Entry 3CC7 (X-ray diffraction, 2.70 A resolution); this record covers chains R and 0 of the 31 polymer chains in the assembly.

# Chain R
Protein: 50S ribosomal protein L22P
From: Haloarcula marismortui
UniProtKB: P10970 (RL22_HALMA); residues 0-154 here correspond to UniProt positions 1-155 (UniProt number = residue number + 1)
Amino-acid sequence (155 residues; each row starts with the number of its first residue; numbering starts at 0):
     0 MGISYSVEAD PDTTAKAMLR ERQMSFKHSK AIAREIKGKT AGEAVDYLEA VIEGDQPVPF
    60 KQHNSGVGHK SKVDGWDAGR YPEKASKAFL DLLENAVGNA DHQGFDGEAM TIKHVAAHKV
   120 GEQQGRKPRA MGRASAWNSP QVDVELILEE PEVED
Disordered / not traced: 0, 151-154
Metal / ion sites: Sr2+ near Gln-61 (its only coordinating residue here); Na+ site 1 near Asn-63 (its only coordinating residue here); Mg2+: Gly-65 (shared with C2048(0), A2089(0) of chain 0); Na+ site 2: Ser-70, Val-72; Na+ site 3: Val-72, Trp-75 (shared with U2659(0), G2660(0) of chain 0)

# Chain 0
Molecule: 23S ribosomal RNA
From: Haloarcula marismortui
Notes: engineered mutation(s): G2099A, C2487U
Sequence (2923 nucleotides; numbered 1 to 2923; the number before each row is that of its first residue):
     1 GUUGGCUACU AUGCCAGCUG GUGGAUUGCU CGGCUCAGGC GCUGAUGAAG GACGUGCCAA
    61 GCUGCGAUAA GCUGUGGGGA GCCGCACGGA GGCGAAGAAC CACAGAUUUC CGAAUGAGAA
   121 UCUCUCUAAC AAUUGCUUCG CGCAAUGAGG AACCCCGAGA ACUGAAACAU CUCAGUAUCG
   181 GGAGGAACAG AAAACGCAAC GUGAUGUCGU UAGUAACCGC GAGUGAACGC GAUACAGCCC
   241 AAACCGAAGC CCUCACGGGC AAUGUGGUGU CAGGGCUACC UCUCAUCAGC CGACCGUCUU
   301 CACGAAGUCU CUUGGAAUAG AGCGUGAUAC AGGGUGACAA CCCCGUACUG AAGACCAGUA
   361 CGCUGUGCGG UAGUGCCAGA GUAGCGGGGG UUGGAUAUCC CUCGCGAAUA ACGCAGGCAU
   421 CGACUGCGAA GGCUAAACAC AACCUGAGAC CGAUAGUGAA CAAGUAGUGU GAACGAACGC
   481 UGCAAAGUAC CCUCAGAAGG GAGGCGAAAU AGAGCAUGAA AUCAGUUGGC GAUCGAGCGA
   541 CAGGGCAUAC AAGGUCCCUU GACGAAUGAC CGAGACGCGA GUCUCCAGUA AGACUCACGG
   601 GAAGCCGAUG UUCUGUCGUA CGUUUUGAAA AACGAGCCAG GGAGUGUGUC UGUAUGGCAA
   661 GUCUAACCGG AGUAUCCGGG GAGGCACAGG GAAACCGACA UGGCCGCAGG GCUUUGCCCG
   721 AGGGCCGCCG UCUUCAAGGG CGGGGAGCCA UGUGGACACG ACCCGAAUCC GGACGAUCUA
   781 CGCAUGGACA AGAUGAAGCG UGCCGAAAGG CACGUGGAAG UCUGUUAGAG UUGGUGUCCU
   841 ACAAUACCCU CUCGUGAUCU AUGUGUAGGG GUGAAAGGCC CAUCGAGUCC GGCAACAGCU
   901 GGUUCCAAUC GAAACAUGUC GAAGCAUGAC CUCCGCCGAG GUAGUCUGUG AGGUAGAGCG
   961 ACCGAUUGGU GUGUCCGCCU CCGAGAGGAG UCGGCACACC UGUCAAACUC CAAACUUACA
  1021 GACGCUGUUU GACGCGGGGA UUCCGGUGCG CGGGGUAAGC CUGUGUACCA GGAGGGGAAC
  1081 AACCCAGAGA UAGGUUAAGG UCCCCAAGUG UGGAUUAAGU GUAAUCCUCU GAAGGUGGUC
  1141 UCGAGCCCUA GACAGCCGGG AGGUGAGCUU AGAAGCAGCU ACCCUCUAAG AAAAGCGUAA
  1201 CAGCUUACCG GCCGAGGUUU GAGGCGCCCA AAAUGAUCGG GACUCAAAUC CACCACCGAG
  1261 ACCUGUCCGU ACCACUCAUA CUGGUAAUCG AGUAGAUUGG CGCUCUAAUU GGAUGGAAGC
  1321 AGGGGCGAGA GCUCCUGUGG ACCGAUUAGU GACGAAAAUC CUGGCCAUAG UAGCAGCGAU
  1381 AGUCGGGUGA GAACCCCGAC GGCCUAAUGG AUAAGGGUUC CUCAGCACUG CUGAUCAGCU
  1441 GAGGGUUAGC CGGUCCUAAG UCUCACCGCA ACUCGACUGA GACGAAAUGG GAAACAGGUU
  1501 AAUAUUCCUG UGCCAUCAUG CAGUGAAAGU UGACGCCCUG GGGUCGAUCA CGCCGGGCAU
  1561 UCGCCCGGUC GAACCGUCCA ACUCCGUGGA AGCCGUAAUG GCAGGAAGCG GACGAACGGC
  1621 GGCAUAGGGA AACGUGAUUC AACCUGGGGC CCAUGAAAAG ACGAGCAUGA UGUCCGUACC
  1681 GAGAACCGAC ACAGGUGUCC AUGGCGGCGA AAGCCAAGGC CUGUCGGGAG CAACCAACGU
  1741 UAGGGAAUUC GGCAAGUUAG UCCCGUACCU UCGGAAGAAG GGAUGCCUGC UCCGGAACGG
  1801 AGCAGGUCGC AGUGACUCGG AAGCUCGGAC UGUCUAGUAA CAACAUAGGU GACCGCAAAU
  1861 CCGCAAGGAC UCGUACGGUC ACUGAAUCCU GCCCAGUGCA GGUAUCUGAA CACCUCGUAC
  1921 AAGAGGACGA AGGACCUGUC AACGGCGGGG GUAACUAUGA CCCUCUUAAG GUAGCGUAGU
  1981 ACCUUGCCGC AUCAGUAGCG GCUUGCAUGA AUGGAUUAAC CAGAGCUUCA CUGUCCCAAC
  2041 GUUGGGCCCG GUGAACUGUA CAUUCCAGUG CGGAGUCUGG AGACACCCAG GGGGAAGCAA
  2101 AGACCCUAUG GAGCUUUACU GCAGGCUGUC GCUGAGACGU GGUCGCCGAU GUGCAGCAUA
  2161 GGUAGGAGUC GUUACAGAGG UACCCGCGCU AGCGGGCCAC CCAGACAACA GUGAAAUACU
  2221 ACCCGUCGGU GACUGCGACU CUCACUCCGG GAGGAGGACA CCGAUAGCCG GGCAGUUUGA
  2281 CUGGGGCGGU ACGCGCUCGA AAAGAUAUCG AGCGCGCCCU AUGGUCAUCU CAGCCGGGAC
  2341 AGAGACCCGG CGAAGAGUGC AAGAGCAAAA GAUGACUUGA CAGUGUUCUU CCCAACGAGG
  2401 AACGCUGACG CGAAAGCGUG GUCUAGCGAA CCAAUUAGCC UGCUUGAUGC GGGCAAUUGA
  2461 UGACAGAAAA GCUACCCUAG GGAUAAUAGA GUCGUCACUC GCAAGAGCAC AUAUCGACCG
  2521 AGUGGCUUGC UACCUCGAUG UCGGUUCCCU CCAUCCUGCC CGUGCAGAAG CGGGCAAGGG
  2581 UGAGGUUGUU CGCCUAUUAA AGGAGGUCGU GAGCUGGGUU UAGACCGUCG UGAGACAGGU
  2641 CGGCUGCUAU CUACUGGGUG UGUAAUGGUG UCUGACAAGA ACGACCGUAU AGUACGAGAG
  2701 GAACUACGGU UGGUGGCCAC UGGUGUACCG GUUGUUCGAG AGAGCACGUG CCGGGUAGCC
  2761 ACGCCACACG GGGUAAGAGC UGAACGCAUC UAAGCUCGAA ACCCACUUGG AAAAGAGACA
  2821 CCGCCGAGGU CCCGCGUACA AGACGCGGUC GAUAGACUCG GGGUGUGCGC GUCGAGGUAA
  2881 CGAGACGUUA AGCCCACGAG CACUAACAGA CCAAAGCCAU CAU
Disordered / not traced: 1-9, 126-127, 715, 971-998, 1560, 1952-1963, 2137-2236, 2339-2343, 2665-2666, 2915-2923
Modified residues: 1MA (6-hydro-1-methyladenosine-5'-monophosphate) at position 628, OMU (o2'-methyluridine 5'-monophosphate) at position 2587, OMG (o2'-methylguanosine-5'-monophosphate) at position 2588, UR3 (3-methyluridine-5'-monophoshate) at position 2619, PSU (pseudouridine-5'-monophosphate) at position 2621
Metal / ion sites: Mg2+ site 1 near G28 (its only coordinating residue here); Na+ site 1: C40, G41, C443; Na+ site 2: G56, A59, G61; Sr2+ site 1: C85, A86 (shared with 1 residue of chain T); Na+ site 3 near U108 (its only coordinating residue here); Mg2+ site 2 near U115 (its only coordinating residue here); Na+ site 4: C130, U146; Na+ site 5: C141, G142; Sr2+ site 2: G147, A183 (shared with 1 residue of chain M); Mg2+ site 3: C162, U2276; K+ site 1: C162, U163, U172; Mg2+ site 4: A165, A167, C168; 59 more Na+ sites not listed; 69 more Mg2+ sites not listed; 58 more Sr2+ sites not listed; 1 more K+ sites not listed

# Interface between chain R and chain 0
Residue-residue contacts (134):
  Gly-1(R) / G21(0)  sugar contact
  Gly-1(R) / U22(0)  hydrogen bond to the phosphate
  Ile-2(R) / G20(0)  sugar contact
  Ile-2(R) / G21(0)  phosphate contact
  Ser-3(R) / G20(0)  hydrogen bond to the sugar
  Ser-3(R) / G21(0)  hydrogen bond to the phosphate
  Ser-3(R) / U510(0)  base contact
  Tyr-4(R) / G500(0)  phosphate contact
  Tyr-4(R) / G501(0)  hydrogen bond to the phosphate
  Ser-5(R) / U19(0)  hydrogen bond to the sugar
  Ser-5(R) / G20(0)  sugar contact
  Lys-15(R) / G501(0)  sugar contact
  Ala-16(R) / G500(0)  sugar contact
  Met-17(R) / G500(0)  hydrogen bond to the sugar
  Met-17(R) / G501(0)  phosphate contact
  Arg-19(R) / G499(0)  sugar contact
  Arg-19(R) / G500(0)  salt bridge to the phosphate
  Gln-22(R) / C1428(0)  phosphate contact
  Ser-24(R) / G1370(0)  hydrogen bond to the base
  Phe-25(R) / C523(0)  sugar contact
  Phe-25(R) / A524(0)  sugar contact
  Lys-26(R) / A1369(0)  hydrogen bond to the sugar
  Lys-26(R) / G1370(0)  salt bridge to the phosphate
  His-27(R) / G2051(0)  phosphate contact
  Lys-29(R) / C523(0)  hydrogen bond to the phosphate
  Lys-29(R) / A524(0)  salt bridge to the phosphate
  Arg-33(R) / G525(0)  salt bridge to the phosphate
  Lys-36(R) / G525(0)  phosphate contact
  Lys-36(R) / U526(0)  salt bridge to the phosphate
  Lys-60(R) / A11(0)  hydrogen bond to the phosphate
  Lys-60(R) / U12(0)  salt bridge to the phosphate
  Gln-61(R) / G13(0)  phosphate contact
  Gln-61(R) / A524(0)  phosphate contact
  His-62(R) / G1370(0)  salt bridge to the phosphate
  Asn-63(R) / G1370(0)  phosphate contact
  Asn-63(R) / C2087(0)  sugar contact
  Asn-63(R) / C2088(0)  phosphate contact
  Ser-64(R) / A1369(0)  hydrogen bond to the phosphate
  Ser-64(R) / G1370(0)  hydrogen bond to the phosphate
  Ser-64(R) / C2088(0)  phosphate contact
  Gly-65(R) / C2048(0)  phosphate contact
  Gly-65(R) / C2088(0)  hydrogen bond to the phosphate
  Gly-65(R) / A2089(0)  phosphate contact
  Val-66(R) / C2088(0)  sugar contact
  Gly-67(R) / A2841(0)  sugar contact
  His-68(R) / C2087(0)  hydrogen bond to the sugar
  His-68(R) / C2088(0)  sugar contact
  His-68(R) / G2657(0)  base contact
  His-68(R) / G2658(0)  hydrogen bond to the sugar
  His-68(R) / A2841(0)  hydrogen bond to the sugar
  His-68(R) / G2842(0)  sugar contact
  Lys-69(R) / C2048(0)  hydrogen bond to the phosphate
  Lys-69(R) / C2049(0)  salt bridge to the phosphate
  Lys-69(R) / A2841(0)  sugar contact
  Ser-70(R) / C2831(0)  phosphate contact
  Ser-70(R) / G2842(0)  phosphate contact
  Ser-70(R) / A2843(0)  phosphate contact
  Lys-71(R) / C2831(0)  phosphate contact
  Lys-71(R) / C2832(0)  salt bridge to the phosphate
  Val-72(R) / G2660(0)  phosphate contact
  Asp-73(R) / G2660(0)  phosphate contact
  Gly-74(R) / A11(0)  sugar contact
  Gly-74(R) / G2660(0)  hydrogen bond to the phosphate
  Trp-75(R) / A11(0)  sugar contact
  Trp-75(R) / U12(0)  sugar contact
  Trp-75(R) / C2086(0)  sugar contact
  Trp-75(R) / U2659(0)  hydrogen bond to the sugar
  Trp-75(R) / G2660(0)  phosphate contact
  Asp-76(R) / C2087(0)  sugar contact
  Asp-76(R) / G2658(0)  hydrogen bond to the base
  Asp-76(R) / U2659(0)  hydrogen bond to the sugar
  Gly-78(R) / C2049(0)  phosphate contact
  Arg-79(R) / G1370(0)  sugar contact
  Arg-79(R) / U1371(0)  salt bridge to the phosphate
  Arg-79(R) / C2049(0)  salt bridge to the phosphate
  Arg-79(R) / G2050(0)  salt bridge to the phosphate
  Tyr-80(R) / C2049(0)  phosphate contact
  Tyr-80(R) / G2050(0)  hydrogen bond to the phosphate
  Pro-81(R) / G2050(0)  phosphate contact
  Pro-81(R) / G2051(0)  phosphate contact
  Glu-82(R) / G2050(0)  hydrogen bond to the sugar
  Glu-82(R) / G2051(0)  hydrogen bond to the phosphate
  Lys-83(R) / G2051(0)  hydrogen bond to the phosphate
  Lys-83(R) / U2052(0)  salt bridge to the phosphate
  Glu-93(R) / C494(0)  sugar contact
  Asn-94(R) / G499(0)  hydrogen bond to the base
  Asn-94(R) / G500(0)  hydrogen bond to the sugar
  Asn-98(R) / G500(0)  base contact
  Asn-98(R) / G501(0)  sugar contact
  His-101(R) / C492(0)  hydrogen bond to the sugar
  Gln-102(R) / G501(0)  sugar contact
  His-113(R) / G525(0)  hydrogen bond to the sugar
  Ala-115(R) / A524(0)  sugar contact
  Ala-115(R) / G525(0)  sugar contact
  Ala-116(R) / A524(0)  hydrogen bond to the sugar
  His-117(R) / G20(0)  base contact
  His-117(R) / A524(0)  hydrogen bond to the base
  Val-119(R) / G21(0)  sugar contact
  Val-119(R) / U22(0)  sugar contact
  Gln-122(R) / C1428(0)  hydrogen bond to the phosphate
  Lys-126(R) / C1431(0)  hydrogen bond to the base
  Pro-127(R) / A1689(0)  base contact
  Pro-127(R) / C1690(0)  base contact
  Arg-128(R) / U840(0)  hydrogen bond to the sugar
  Arg-128(R) / A841(0)  salt bridge to the phosphate
  Arg-128(R) / A843(0)  phosphate contact
  Arg-128(R) / A1689(0)  hydrogen bond to the base
  Arg-128(R) / A2054(0)  hydrogen bond to the base
  Arg-128(R) / A2055(0)  sugar contact
  Arg-128(R) / U2648(0)  base contact
  Ala-129(R) / U840(0)  phosphate contact
  Ala-129(R) / A841(0)  hydrogen bond to the phosphate
  Ala-129(R) / A843(0)  phosphate contact
  Ala-129(R) / A844(0)  phosphate contact
  Met-130(R) / A841(0)  base contact
  Met-130(R) / A844(0)  hydrogen bond to the phosphate
  Gly-131(R) / A844(0)  phosphate contact
  Gly-131(R) / A1689(0)  base contact
  Arg-132(R) / U840(0)  hydrogen bond to the sugar
  Arg-132(R) / A1689(0)  hydrogen bond to the base
  Arg-132(R) / A2055(0)  hydrogen bond to the sugar
  Ala-133(R) / A1689(0)  base contact
  Ser-134(R) / A2054(0)  hydrogen bond to the sugar
  Ser-134(R) / A2055(0)  sugar contact
  Ala-135(R) / A2054(0)  hydrogen bond to the sugar
  Ala-135(R) / A2055(0)  phosphate contact
  Trp-136(R) / A1372(0)  base contact
  Trp-136(R) / G1373(0)  base contact
  Trp-136(R) / G2053(0)  sugar contact
  Trp-136(R) / A2054(0)  sugar contact
  Asn-137(R) / G2053(0)  hydrogen bond to the phosphate
  Asn-137(R) / A2054(0)  hydrogen bond to the phosphate
  Ser-138(R) / G2053(0)  hydrogen bond to the phosphate
  Pro-139(R) / G1370(0)  base contact
Other interface residues (no listed pair), chain R (69 interface residues in all): Val-6, Met-23, Ala-84, Lys-118
Other interface residues (no listed pair), chain 0 (58 interface residues in all): U493, A502, U1368, A1427, U1429, C2056

# In short
69 residues of chain R and 58 residues of chain 0 are in contact; the contacts include 46 hydrogen bonds and
14 salt bridges. Polar contacts include Ser-24(R)/G1370(0), Asp-76(R)/G2658(0) and Asn-94(R)/G499(0). G147(0)
and A183(0) coordinate Sr2+ site 2. C2048(0), A2089(0) and Gly-65(R) coordinate Mg2+.
Chain R is 50S ribosomal protein L22P and chain 0 is 23S ribosomal RNA, both from Haloarcula marismortui; the
structure, Structure of Anisomycin resistant 50S Ribosomal Subunit: 23S rRNA mutation C2487U, was determined
by X-ray diffraction (same publication as 3CC2, 3CC4, 3CCE, 3CCJ, 3CCL, 3CCM and 6 further entries).
